5N61 - chains A and F of the 21 polymer chains in the assembly; structure by electron microscopy, 3.40 A resolution.

== Chain A ==
Molecule: DNA-directed RNA polymerase I subunit RPA190
From: Saccharomyces cerevisiae (strain ATCC 204508 / S288c)
Notes: EC 2.7.7.6
Reference sequence: P10964 (RPA1_YEAST); residues 1-1664 here = UniProt positions 1-1664
Amino-acid sequence (1664 residues; numbered 1 to 1664; the number before each row is that of its first residue):
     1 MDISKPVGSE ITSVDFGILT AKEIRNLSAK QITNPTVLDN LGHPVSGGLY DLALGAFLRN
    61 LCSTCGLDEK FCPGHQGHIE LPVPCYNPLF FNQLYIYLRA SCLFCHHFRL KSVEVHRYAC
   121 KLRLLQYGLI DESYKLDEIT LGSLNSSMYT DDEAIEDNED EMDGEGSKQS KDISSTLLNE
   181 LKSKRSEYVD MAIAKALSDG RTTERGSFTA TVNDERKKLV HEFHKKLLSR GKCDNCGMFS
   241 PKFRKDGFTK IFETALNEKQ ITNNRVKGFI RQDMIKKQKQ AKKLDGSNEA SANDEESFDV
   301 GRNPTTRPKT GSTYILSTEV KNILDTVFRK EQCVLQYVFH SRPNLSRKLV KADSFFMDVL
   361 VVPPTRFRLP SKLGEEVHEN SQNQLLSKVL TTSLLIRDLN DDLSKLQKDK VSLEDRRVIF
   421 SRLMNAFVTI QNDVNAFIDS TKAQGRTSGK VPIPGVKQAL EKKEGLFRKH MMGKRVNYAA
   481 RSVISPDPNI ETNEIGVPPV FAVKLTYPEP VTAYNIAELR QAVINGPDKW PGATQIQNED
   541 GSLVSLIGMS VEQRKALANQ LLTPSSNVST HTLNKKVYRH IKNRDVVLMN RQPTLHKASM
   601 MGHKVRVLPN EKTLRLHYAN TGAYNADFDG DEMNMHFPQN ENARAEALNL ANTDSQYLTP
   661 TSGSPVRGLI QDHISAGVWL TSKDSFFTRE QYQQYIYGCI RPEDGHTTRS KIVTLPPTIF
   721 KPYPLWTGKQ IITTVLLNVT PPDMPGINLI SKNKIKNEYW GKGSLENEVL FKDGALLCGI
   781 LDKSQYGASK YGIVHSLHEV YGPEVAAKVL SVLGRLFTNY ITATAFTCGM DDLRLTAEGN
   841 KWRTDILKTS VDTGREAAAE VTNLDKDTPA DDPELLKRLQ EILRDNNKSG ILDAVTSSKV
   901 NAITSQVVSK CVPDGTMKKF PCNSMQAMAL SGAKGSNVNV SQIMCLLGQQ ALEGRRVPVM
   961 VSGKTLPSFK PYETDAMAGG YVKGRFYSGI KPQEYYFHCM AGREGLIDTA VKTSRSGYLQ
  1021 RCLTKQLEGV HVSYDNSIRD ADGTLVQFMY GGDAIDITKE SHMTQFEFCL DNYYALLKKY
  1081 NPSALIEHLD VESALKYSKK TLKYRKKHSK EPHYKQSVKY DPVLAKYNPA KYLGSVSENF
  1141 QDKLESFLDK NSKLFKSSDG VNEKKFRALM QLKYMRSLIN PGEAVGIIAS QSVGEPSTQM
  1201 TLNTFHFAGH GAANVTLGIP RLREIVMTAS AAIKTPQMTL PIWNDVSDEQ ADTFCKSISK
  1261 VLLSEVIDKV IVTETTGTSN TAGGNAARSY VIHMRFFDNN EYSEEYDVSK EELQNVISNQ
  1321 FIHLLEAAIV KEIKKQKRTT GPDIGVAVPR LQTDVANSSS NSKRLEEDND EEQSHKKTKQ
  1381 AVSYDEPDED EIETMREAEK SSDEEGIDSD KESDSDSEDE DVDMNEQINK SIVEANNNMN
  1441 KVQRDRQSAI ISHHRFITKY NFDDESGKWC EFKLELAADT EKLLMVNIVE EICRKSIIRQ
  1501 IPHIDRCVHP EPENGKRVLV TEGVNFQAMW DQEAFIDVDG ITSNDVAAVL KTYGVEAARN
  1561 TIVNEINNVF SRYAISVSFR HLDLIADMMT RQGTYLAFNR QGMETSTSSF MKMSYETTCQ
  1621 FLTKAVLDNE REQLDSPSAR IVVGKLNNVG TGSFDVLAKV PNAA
Not modelled in the structure: 142-173, 269-311, 1201-1212, 1275-1287, 1338-1440, 1663-1664
Ion coordination: Zn2+ site 1: Cys62, Cys65, Cys72, His75; Zn2+ site 2: Cys102, Cys105, Cys233, Cys236; Mg2+: Asp627, Asp629 (shared with 1 residue of chain S)
Swiss-Prot annotation at these positions:
  - region: Pro992 to Glu1004 (Bridging helix)
  - binding site (Zn(2+)): Cys62, Cys65, Cys72, His75, Cys102, Cys105, Cys233, Cys236
  - binding site (Mg(2+)): Asp627, Asp629, Asp631
  - modified residue (Phosphoserine): Ser889, Ser1636

== Chain F ==
Molecule: DNA-directed RNA polymerases I, II, and III subunit RPABC2
From: Saccharomyces cerevisiae (strain ATCC 204508 / S288c)
Reference sequence: P20435 (RPAB2_YEAST); residues 1-155 here = UniProt positions 1-155
Amino-acid sequence (155 residues; each row starts with the number of its first residue):
     1 MSDYEEAFND GNENFEDFDV EHFSDEETYE EKPQFKDGET TDANGKTIVT GGNGPEDFQQ
    61 HEQIRRKTLK EKAIPKDQRA TTPYMTKYER ARILGTRALQ ISMNAPVFVD LEGETDPLRI
   121 AMKELAEKKI PLVIRRYLPD GSFEDWSVEE LIVDL
Not modelled in the structure: 1-54, 155
Swiss-Prot annotation at these positions:
  - region: Leu111 to Leu132 (Leucine-zipper)
  - modified residue: Ser24 (Phosphoserine)

== How chain A and chain F interact ==
Pairs across the interface (80):
  Pro510(A) with Ser102(F)
  Val511(A) with Asn104(F)
  Thr512(A) with Ser102(F), hydrogen bond (side chain-backbone); Asn104(F)
  Tyr514(A) with Ile101(F), hydrogen bond (side chain-backbone); Ser102(F); Leu111(F), hydrophobic; Glu114(F); Thr115(F)
  Glu518(A) with Thr115(F), hydrogen bond
  Leu573(A) with Met103(F), hydrophobic
  Asn574(A) with Ser102(F); Asn104(F)
  Arg584(A) with Asp116(F), salt bridge
  Lys604(A) with Arg119(F)
  Glu641(A) with Ala98(F); Leu99(F); Leu118(F)
  Asn642(A) with Gly95(F); Thr96(F), hydrogen bond (side chain-backbone); Leu99(F)
  Arg644(A) with Asp116(F), salt bridge
  Ala645(A) with Gly95(F); Leu118(F), hydrophobic
  Glu646(A) with Ala91(F); Arg92(F), hydrogen bond (side chain-backbone)
  Leu648(A) with Leu118(F), hydrophobic
  Asn649(A) with Leu94(F)
  Leu650(A) with Lys87(F); Tyr88(F), hydrophobic; Ala91(F), hydrophobic
  His1031(A) with Pro139(F)
  Ser1033(A) with Tyr137(F), hydrogen bond (side chain-backbone); Leu138(F); Pro139(F)
  Tyr1034(A) with Thr81(F); Glu89(F); Arg136(F); Tyr137(F)
  Arg1039(A) with Pro139(F)
  Leu1085(A) with Tyr84(F); Ile152(F), hydrophobic
  His1088(A) with Ile152(F)
  Leu1089(A) with Pro83(F), hydrophobic; Tyr84(F)
  Asn1128(A) with Ala80(F)
  Ala1130(A) with Thr82(F)
  Met1175(A) with Tyr84(F)
  Arg1176(A) with Tyr84(F); Asp154(F), hydrogen bond (side chain-backbone)
  Asn1180(A) with Lys87(F)
  Pro1181(A) with Thr86(F); Tyr88(F)
  Gly1182(A) with Tyr88(F)
  Glu1183(A) with Tyr88(F)
  Thr1651(A) with Arg92(F)
  Gly1652(A) with Arg92(F)
  Ser1653(A) with Tyr137(F)
  Phe1654(A) with Tyr88(F); Glu89(F); Arg92(F), hydrogen bond (backbone-side chain); Ile134(F), hydrophobic; Arg135(F)
  Asp1655(A) with Val133(F); Ile134(F); Arg135(F), hydrogen bond (backbone-backbone); Tyr137(F), hydrogen bond
  Val1656(A) with Arg92(F); Thr96(F); Leu132(F), hydrophobic; Val133(F)
  Leu1657(A) with Leu132(F); Val133(F), hydrogen bond (backbone-backbone); Arg135(F)
  Ala1658(A) with Pro131(F); Leu132(F), hydrophobic
  Lys1659(A) with Pro131(F), hydrogen bond (backbone-backbone); Leu132(F); Val133(F); Ser147(F)
Also at the interface, not in a pair above, chain A (49 interface residues in all): Ile3, Asn515, Thr572, Asp1035, Gly1043, Lys1131, Leu1172, Gly1650
Also at the interface, not in a pair above, chain F (45 interface residues in all): Arg90, Ile93, Pro117, Ile120, Met122, Glu149, Glu150

== In short ==
Chain A and chain F form an interface of 49 and 45 residues respectively, with 12 hydrogen bonds and 2 salt
bridges. Polar contacts include Arg584(A)-Asp116(F), Arg644(A)-Asp116(F) and Thr512(A)-Ser102(F). UniProt
lists 8 Zn2+-binding residues and 3 Mg2+-binding residues on chain A.
Chain A is DNA-directed RNA polymerase I subunit RPA190 and chain F is DNA-directed RNA polymerases I, II, and
III subunit RPABC2, both from Saccharomyces cerevisiae (strain ATCC 204508 / S288c); the structure, RNA
polymerase I initially transcribing complex, was determined by electron microscopy, deposited together with
5O7X, 5N5Y, 5N5Z and 5N60.
